Entry 9QWP (electron microscopy, 3.80 A resolution); this record covers chains A and B of the 4 polymer chains in the assembly.

[Chain A]
Protein: Ral GTPase-activating protein subunit alpha-2
Source organism: Homo sapiens
UniProtKB: Q2PPJ7 (RGPA2_HUMAN); residues 2-1873 here = UniProt positions 2-1873
Sequence (1899 residues; row label = number of the first residue in the row; numbers below 1 keep their minus sign (Met-25 is residue -25)):
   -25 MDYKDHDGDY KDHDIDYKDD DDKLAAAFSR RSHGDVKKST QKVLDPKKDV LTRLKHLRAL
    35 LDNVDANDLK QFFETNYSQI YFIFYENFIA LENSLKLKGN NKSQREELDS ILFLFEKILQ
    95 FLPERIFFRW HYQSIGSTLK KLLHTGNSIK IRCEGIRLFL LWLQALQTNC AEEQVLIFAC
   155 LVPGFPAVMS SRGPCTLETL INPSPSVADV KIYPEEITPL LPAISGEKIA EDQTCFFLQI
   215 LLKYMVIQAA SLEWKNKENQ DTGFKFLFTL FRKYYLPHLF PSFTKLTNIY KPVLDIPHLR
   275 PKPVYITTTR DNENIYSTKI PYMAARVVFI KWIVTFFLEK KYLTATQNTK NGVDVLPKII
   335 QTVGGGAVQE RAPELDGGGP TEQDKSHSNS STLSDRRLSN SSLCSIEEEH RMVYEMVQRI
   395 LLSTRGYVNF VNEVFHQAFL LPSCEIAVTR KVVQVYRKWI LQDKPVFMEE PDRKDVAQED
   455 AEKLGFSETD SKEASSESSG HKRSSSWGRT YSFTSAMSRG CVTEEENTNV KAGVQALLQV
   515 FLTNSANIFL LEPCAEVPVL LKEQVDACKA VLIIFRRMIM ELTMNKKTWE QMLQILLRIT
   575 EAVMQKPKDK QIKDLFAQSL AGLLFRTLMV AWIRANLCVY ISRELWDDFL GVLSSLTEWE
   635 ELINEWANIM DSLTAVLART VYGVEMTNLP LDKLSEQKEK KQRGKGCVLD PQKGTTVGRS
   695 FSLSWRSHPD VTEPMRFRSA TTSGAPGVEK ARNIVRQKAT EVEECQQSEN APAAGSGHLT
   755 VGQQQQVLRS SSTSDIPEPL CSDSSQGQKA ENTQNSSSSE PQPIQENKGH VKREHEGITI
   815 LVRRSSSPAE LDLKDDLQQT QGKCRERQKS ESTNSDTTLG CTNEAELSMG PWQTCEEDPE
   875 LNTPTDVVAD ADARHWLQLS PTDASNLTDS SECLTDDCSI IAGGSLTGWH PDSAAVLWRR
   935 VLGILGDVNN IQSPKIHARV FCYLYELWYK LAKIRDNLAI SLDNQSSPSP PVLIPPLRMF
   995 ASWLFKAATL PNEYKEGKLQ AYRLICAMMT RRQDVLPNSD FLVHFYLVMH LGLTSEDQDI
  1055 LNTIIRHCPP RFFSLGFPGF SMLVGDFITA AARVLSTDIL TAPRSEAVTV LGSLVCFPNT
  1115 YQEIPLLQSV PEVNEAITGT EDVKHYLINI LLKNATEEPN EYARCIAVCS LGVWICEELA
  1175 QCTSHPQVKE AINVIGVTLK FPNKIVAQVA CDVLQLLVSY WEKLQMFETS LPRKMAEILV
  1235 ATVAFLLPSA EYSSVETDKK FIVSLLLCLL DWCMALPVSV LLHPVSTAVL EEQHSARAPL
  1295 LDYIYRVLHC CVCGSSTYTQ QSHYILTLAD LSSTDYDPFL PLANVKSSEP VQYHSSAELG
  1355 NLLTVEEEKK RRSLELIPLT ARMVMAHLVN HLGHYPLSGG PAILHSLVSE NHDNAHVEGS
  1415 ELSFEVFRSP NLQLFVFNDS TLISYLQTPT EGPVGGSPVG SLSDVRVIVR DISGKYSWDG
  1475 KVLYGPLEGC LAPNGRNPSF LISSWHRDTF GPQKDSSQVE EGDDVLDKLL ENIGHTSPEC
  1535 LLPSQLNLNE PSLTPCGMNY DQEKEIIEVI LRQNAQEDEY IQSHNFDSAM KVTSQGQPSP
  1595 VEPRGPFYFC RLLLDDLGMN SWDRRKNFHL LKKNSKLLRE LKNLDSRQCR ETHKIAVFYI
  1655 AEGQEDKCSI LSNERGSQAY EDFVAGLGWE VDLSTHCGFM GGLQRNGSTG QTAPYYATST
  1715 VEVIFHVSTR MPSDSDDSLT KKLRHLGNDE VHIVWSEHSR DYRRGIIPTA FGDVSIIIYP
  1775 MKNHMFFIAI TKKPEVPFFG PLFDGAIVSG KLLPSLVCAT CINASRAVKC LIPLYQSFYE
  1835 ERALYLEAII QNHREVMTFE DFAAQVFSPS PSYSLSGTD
Unresolved in the structure: -25 to 73, 178-200, 284-286, 312-374, 445-497, 672-911, 1121-1132, 1342-1366, 1448-1457, 1483-1493, 1507-1517, 1867-1873
Sequence notes: initiating methionine (-25); expression tag (-24 to 1)
What the authors report for this chain:
  - catalytic residues: Asn1742

[Chain B]
Protein: Ral GTPase-activating protein subunit beta
Source organism: Homo sapiens
UniProtKB: Q86X10 (RLGPB_HUMAN); residue numbers follow UniProt; this construct covers 1-1494
Sequence (1528 residues; each row starts with the number of its first residue; numbers below 1 keep their minus sign (Met-33 is residue -33)):
   -33 MYPYDVPDYA GSYPYDVPDY AGSYPYDVPD YAGSMYSEWR SLHLVIQNDQ GHTSVLHSYP
    27 ESVGREVANA VVRPLGQVLG TPSVAGSENL LKTDKEVKWT MEVICYGLTL PLDGETVKYC
    87 VDVYTDWIMA LVLPKDSIPL PVIKEPNQYV QTILKHLQNL FVPRQEQGSS QIRLCLQVLR
   147 AIQKLARESS LMARETWEVL LLFLLQINDI LLAPPTVQGG IAENLAEKLI GVLFEVWLLA
   207 CTRCFPTPPY WKTAKEMVAN WRHHPAVVEQ WSKVICALTS RLLRFTYGPS FPAFKVPDED
   267 ASLIPPEMDN ECVAQTWFRF LHMLSNPVDL SNPAIISSTP KFQEQFLNVS GMPQELNQYP
   327 CLKHLPQIFF RAMRGISCLV DAFLGISRPR SDSAPPTPVN RLSMPQSAAV STTPPHNRRH
   387 RAVTVNKATM KTSTVSTAHA SKVQHQTSST SPLSSPNQTS SEPRPLPAPR RPKVNSILNL
   447 FGSWLFDAAF VHCKLHNGIN RDSSMTAITT QASMEFRRKG SQMSTDTMVS NPMFDASEFP
   507 DNYEAGRAEA CGTLCRIFCS KKTGEEILPA YLSRFYMLLI QGLQINDYVC HPVLASVILN
   567 SPPLFCCDLK GIDVVVPYFI SALETILPDR ELSKFKSYVN PTELRRSSIN ILLSLLPLPH
   627 HFGTVKSEVV LEGKFSNDDS SSYDKPITFL SLKLRLVNIL IGALQTETDP NNTQMILGAM
   687 LNIVQDSALL EAIGCQMEMG GGENNLKSHS RTNSGISSAS GGSTEPTTPD SERPAQALLR
   747 DYALNTDSAA GLLIRSIHLV TQRLNSQWRQ DMSISLAALE LLSGLAKVKV MVDSGDRKRA
   807 ISSVCTYIVY QCSRPAPLHS RDLHSMIVAA FQCLCVWLTE HPDMLDEKDC LKEVLEIVEL
   867 GISGSKSKNN EQEVKYKGDK EPNPASMRVK DAAEATLTCI MQLLGAFPSP SGPASPCSLV
   927 NETTLIKYSR LPTINKHSFR YFVLDNSVIL AMLEQPLGNE QNDFFPSVTV LVRGMSGRLA
   987 WAQQLCLLPR GAKANQKLFV PEPRPVPKND VGFKYSVKHR PFPEEVDKIP FVKADLSIPD
  1047 LHEIVTEELE ERHEKLRSGM AQQIAYEIHL EQQSEEELQK RSFPDPVTDC KPPPPAQEFQ
  1107 TARLFLSHFG FLSLEALKEP ANSRLPPHLI ALDSTIPGFF DDIGYLDLLP CRPFDTVFIF
  1167 YMKPGQKTNQ EILKNVESSR TVQPHFLEFL LSLGWSVDVG RHPGWTGHVS TSWSINCCDD
  1227 GEGSQQEVIS SEDIGASIFN GQKKVLYYAD ALTEIAFVVP SPVESLTDSL ESNISDQDSD
  1287 SNMDLMPGIL KQPSLTLELF PNHTDNLNSS QRLSPSSRMR KLPQGRPVPP LGPETRVSVV
  1347 WVERYDDIEN FPLSELMTEI STGVETTANS STSLRSTTLE KEVPVIFIHP LNTGLFRIKI
  1407 QGATGKFNMV IPLVDGMIVS RRALGFLVRQ TVINICRRKR LESDSYSPPH VRRKQKITDI
  1467 VNKYRNKQLE PEFYTSLFQE VGLKNCSS
Unresolved in the structure: -33 to 15, 357-427, 462-506, 701-749, 1224-1237, 1272-1329, 1377-1381, 1494
Sequence notes: initiating methionine (-33); expression tag (-32 to 0)
Swiss-Prot annotation at these positions:
  - modified residue: Ser359 (Phosphoserine), Thr363 (Phosphothreonine), Thr379 (Phosphothreonine), Ser421 (Phosphoserine), Ser720 (Phosphoserine), Thr734 (Phosphothreonine), Ser1285 (Phosphoserine)
Disulfide bonds: Cys517-Cys521
What the authors report for this chain:
  - self-association interface (contacts with another copy of this molecule): Val29, Val33, Val37, Trp65
  - mutagenesis - V29E/V33Q/V37E/W65R: unchanged catalytic activity
  - mutagenesis - V29E/V33Q/V37E/W65R: abolished signaling

[Interface between chain A and chain B]
Pairs across the interface (321):
  Asp621(A) with Lys1039(B), salt bridge
  Leu624(A) with Lys1039(B); Ala1040(B)
  Tyr656(A) with Pro1027(B), hydrogen bond (side chain-backbone)
  Ala916(A) with Ile1035(B)
  Asp926(A) with Glu1031(B); Val1032(B)
  Ala929(A) with Phe1028(B), hydrophobic; Val1032(B), hydrophobic
  Val930(A) with Val1032(B), hydrophobic
  Trp932(A) with Phe1028(B), hydrophobic
  Arg933(A) with Val1032(B)
  Arg934(A) with Ile1035(B); Pro1036(B); Val1038(B); Ala1040(B); Asp1041(B)
  Gly937(A) with Ser1043(B), hydrogen bond (backbone-side chain)
  Gly940(A) with Ser1043(B)
  Asp941(A) with Pro1045(B)
  Ser983(A) with Tyr1021(B)
  Pro984(A) with Tyr1021(B)
  Pro985(A) with His1025(B)
  Val986(A) with Lys1024(B); His1025(B); Arg1026(B), hydrogen bond (backbone-backbone)
  Leu987(A) with Arg1026(B)
  Ile988(A) with His1025(B); Arg1026(B); Pro1027(B)
  Pro990(A) with Pro1027(B), hydrophobic
  Ser996(A) with Ile1044(B); Pro1045(B), hydrogen bond (side chain-backbone); Leu1047(B); Ile1050(B)
  Trp997(A) with Ser1043(B); Ile1044(B); Pro1045(B)
  Phe999(A) with Leu1047(B), hydrophobic
  Lys1000(A) with Ile1050(B); Thr1052(B)
  Val1037(A) with His1059(B); Met1066(B), hydrophobic
  His1038(A) with Leu1047(B); Ile1050(B); His1059(B), hydrogen bond
  Tyr1040(A) with Met1066(B), hydrophobic
  Leu1041(A) with Leu1062(B), hydrophobic
  Pro1072(A) with Ile1070(B), hydrophobic
  Gly1073(A) with Gln1069(B); Ile1070(B); Glu1073(B), hydrogen bond (backbone-side chain)
  Phe1074(A) with Glu1073(B), hydrogen bond (backbone-side chain)
  Ser1075(A) with Gln1069(B), hydrogen bond; Glu1073(B)
  Met1076(A) with Gln1069(B)
  Tyr1115(A) with Tyr1072(B); Leu1076(B), hydrophobic
  Gln1116(A) with Tyr1072(B), hydrogen bond (backbone-side chain)
  Glu1117(A) with Tyr1072(B)
  Ile1118(A) with Tyr1072(B)
  Pro1119(A) with Gln1069(B)
  Leu1295(A) with Phe1484(B), hydrophobic
  Tyr1299(A) with Phe1484(B)
  Arg1300(A) with Pro1477(B)
  His1303(A) with Leu1120(B); Glu1476(B); Pro1477(B)
  Tyr1318(A) with Pro1477(B)
  Arg1376(A) with Glu1121(B), salt bridge
  Met1379(A) with Leu1120(B), hydrophobic
  Leu1382(A) with Phe1484(B)
  Val1383(A) with Arg1109(B), hydrogen bond (backbone-side chain); Ser1113(B); Tyr1480(B), hydrophobic
  Asn1384(A) with Leu1110(B); Ser1113(B), hydrogen bond
  Leu1386(A) with Arg1109(B), hydrogen bond (backbone-side chain); Phe1484(B), hydrophobic
  Gly1387(A) with Ala1102(B)
  His1388(A) with Glu1104(B); Phe1105(B); Gln1106(B), hydrogen bond (side chain-backbone); Arg1109(B); Leu1110(B)
  Pro1390(A) with Pro1100(B); Pro1101(B); Ala1102(B), hydrogen bond (backbone-backbone)
  Leu1391(A) with Leu993(B), hydrophobic
  Ser1392(A) with Phe971(B); Gln1002(B); Lys1003(B)
  Leu1398(A) with Leu993(B)
  His1399(A) with Leu993(B)
  Ser1400(A) with Cys992(B), hydrogen bond (side chain-backbone); Leu993(B), hydrogen bond (side chain-backbone)
  Leu1401(A) with Leu993(B), hydrogen bond (backbone-backbone)
  Val1402(A) with Leu994(B); Pro995(B)
  His1406(A) with Pro995(B)
  Asp1407(A) with Arg996(B)
  Phe1431(A) with Phe1115(B); Gly1116(B); Phe1117(B), hydrophobic
  Asn1432(A) with Gly1116(B), hydrogen bond (side chain-backbone)
  Ile1437(A) with Phe1115(B)
  Tyr1439(A) with Phe1115(B)
  Glu1445(A) with Arg996(B), salt bridge; Lys999(B), salt bridge
  Pro1447(A) with Asn965(B); Glu966(B)
  Val1463(A) with His1114(B)
  Tyr1470(A) with His1114(B)
  Ser1471(A) with Gln990(B); Leu991(B); Cys992(B), hydrogen bond (side chain-backbone)
  Trp1472(A) with Gln989(B); Gln990(B); Leu991(B); Thr1107(B); His1114(B), hydrogen bond
  Asp1473(A) with Ala988(B); Gln989(B); Gln990(B), hydrogen bond (backbone-backbone); Cys992(B), hydrogen bond
  Gly1474(A) with Ala988(B); Gln989(B)
  Lys1475(A) with Trp987(B); Ala988(B), hydrogen bond (backbone-backbone)
  Val1476(A) with Trp987(B), hydrophobic
  Leu1477(A) with Ser924(B); Ala986(B); Ala988(B), hydrophobic
  Tyr1478(A) with Pro916(B); Ser917(B); Ser924(B); Leu925(B)
  Leu1481(A) with Leu931(B), hydrophobic; Lys933(B); Tyr934(B), hydrophobic
  Glu1482(A) with Tyr934(B)
  Phe1494(A) with Leu1197(B)
  Trp1499(A) with Leu1193(B); Glu1238(B); Asp1239(B); Ile1240(B); Gly1241(B); Ile1244(B), hydrophobic
  His1500(A) with Leu1197(B)
  Arg1501(A) with Pro1190(B); His1191(B), hydrogen bond; Glu1194(B)
  Asp1518(A) with Pro438(B); Lys439(B), hydrogen bond (side chain-backbone); Ser442(B)
  Val1519(A) with Tyr253(B), hydrophobic
  Leu1520(A) with Pro438(B), hydrophobic; Ser442(B); Ile443(B), hydrophobic
  Leu1524(A) with Leu446(B), hydrophobic
  Ile1527(A) with Ala280(B)
  Thr1530(A) with Gln281(B), hydrogen bond
  Ser1531(A) with Arg285(B), hydrogen bond
  Glu1533(A) with Arg285(B), salt bridge
  Cys1534(A) with Phe284(B)
  Leu1536(A) with His288(B)
  Leu1540(A) with Ser449(B)
  Leu1542(A) with Phe284(B), hydrophobic; Asn445(B)
  Asn1543(A) with Asn445(B)
  Pro1545(A) with Asn445(B); Leu534(B), hydrophobic; Tyr537(B)
  Ser1546(A) with Ser449(B); Arg540(B), hydrogen bond (backbone-side chain)
  Leu1547(A) with Arg540(B), hydrogen bond (backbone-side chain)
  Thr1548(A) with Arg540(B)
  Pro1549(A) with Asp453(B); Phe456(B), hydrophobic; Arg540(B)
  Cys1550(A) with Asp453(B); Lys460(B), hydrogen bond
  Gly1551(A) with Lys460(B)
  Met1552(A) with Phe456(B), hydrophobic; Met543(B), hydrophobic
  Gln1556(A) with Met543(B)
  Glu1557(A) with Ala536(B); Ser539(B)
  Glu1559(A) with Val636(B); Glu638(B)
  Ile1560(A) with Ser539(B); Val636(B), hydrophobic
  Ile1561(A) with Pro535(B), hydrophobic
  Val1563(A) with Val636(B), hydrophobic
  Ile1564(A) with Tyr542(B), hydrophobic; Lys576(B); Gly577(B); Val580(B), hydrophobic
  Arg1566(A) with Glu634(B), salt bridge
  Gln1567(A) with Val580(B); Ser633(B); Glu634(B), hydrogen bond
  Asn1568(A) with Lys576(B)
  Gln1570(A) with Val631(B); Lys632(B), hydrogen bond (side chain-backbone); Glu634(B)
  Glu1571(A) with Asp579(B); Phe628(B)
  Tyr1574(A) with His627(B), hydrogen bond (side chain-backbone); Phe628(B), hydrogen bond (side chain-backbone); Val631(B), hydrophobic
  Ile1575(A) with Thr1399(B)
  Ser1582(A) with Ile699(B)
  Ala1583(A) with Arg1428(B), hydrogen bond (backbone-side chain)
  Met1584(A) with Arg1427(B), hydrogen bond (backbone-side chain); Arg1428(B)
  Val1586(A) with Glu1194(B); Arg1427(B); Arg1428(B)
  Ser1588(A) with Leu1197(B)
  Gln1589(A) with Leu1197(B), hydrogen bond (backbone-backbone); Gly1200(B); Arg1435(B)
  Gly1590(A) with Trp1201(B)
  Gln1591(A) with Pro919(B); Trp1201(B)
  Pro1592(A) with Trp1201(B)
  Ser1593(A) with Pro914(B)
  Pro1594(A) with Pro914(B); Ser915(B)
  Val1595(A) with Ala912(B); Pro914(B)
  Pro1597(A) with Ala912(B), hydrophobic
  Arg1598(A) with Asp849(B), salt bridge; Asp852(B), salt bridge
  Tyr1602(A) with Gln908(B), hydrogen bond (side chain-backbone)
  Arg1605(A) with Met907(B), hydrogen bond (side chain-backbone)
  Leu1606(A) with Gln908(B); Leu985(B), hydrophobic
  Leu1607(A) with Trp987(B), hydrophobic
  Asp1609(A) with Met907(B); Gln908(B)
  Asp1610(A) with Val954(B); Val978(B); Leu985(B); Trp987(B)
  Met1613(A) with Phe1117(B), hydrophobic
  Asn1614(A) with Met907(B)
  Ser1615(A) with Asp951(B)
  Trp1616(A) with Lys886(B); Pro888(B)
  Asp1617(A) with Asp951(B); His1134(B)
  Arg1618(A) with Asp951(B), salt bridge
  Arg1619(A) with Glu865(B), salt bridge; Lys883(B), hydrogen bond (backbone-side chain); Gly884(B), hydrogen bond (backbone-backbone)
  Lys1620(A) with Gly884(B), hydrogen bond (side chain-backbone)
  Phe1622(A) with Lys883(B), hydrogen bond (backbone-side chain)
  Ala1655(A) with Val1017(B); Gly1018(B)
  Glu1656(A) with Gly1018(B); Phe1019(B), hydrogen bond (backbone-backbone)
  Arg1669(A) with Pro1011(B); Val1012(B), hydrogen bond (side chain-backbone); Pro1013(B); Lys1014(B); Val1017(B)
  Gly1670(A) with Pro1013(B); Lys1014(B)
  Gln1672(A) with Asn1015(B)
  Glu1675(A) with Pro1011(B); Pro1013(B); Phe1089(B)
  Asp1676(A) with Phe1089(B); Asp1091(B); Thr1094(B)
  Ala1679(A) with Arg1010(B), hydrogen bond (backbone-side chain); Asp1095(B); Cys1096(B)
  Gly1680(A) with Thr1094(B); Cys1096(B)
  Gly1682(A) with Arg1010(B), hydrogen bond (backbone-side chain); Cys1096(B)
  Trp1683(A) with Phe1005(B); Pro1007(B), hydrophobic; Arg1010(B); Cys1096(B); Lys1097(B); Pro1098(B)
  Glu1684(A) with Pro1007(B); Glu1008(B), hydrogen bond (backbone-backbone); Arg1010(B)
  Val1685(A) with Phe1005(B), hydrophobic; Glu1008(B)
  Asp1686(A) with Glu1008(B)
  Arg1724(A) with Pro1011(B)
  Lys1776(A) with Glu1077(B)
  Asn1777(A) with Leu1076(B); Glu1077(B), hydrogen bond (backbone-side chain); Ser1080(B)
  Lys1805(A) with Arg1087(B)
  Pro1808(A) with Thr1094(B)
  Val1850(A) with Tyr882(B), hydrophobic
  Met1851(A) with Tyr882(B); Lys883(B)
  Thr1852(A) with Ser873(B); Lys881(B)
  Phe1853(A) with Glu865(B)
  Glu1854(A) with Glu862(B); Ser873(B), hydrogen bond (side chain-backbone); Lys874(B)
  Phe1856(A) with Lys883(B)
  Ala1857(A) with Leu861(B), hydrophobic; Met907(B)
  Phe1861(A) with Leu857(B), hydrophobic; Ile906(B); Leu910(B), hydrophobic
  Ser1866(A) with Asp852(B), hydrogen bond (side chain-backbone); Glu853(B); Lys854(B), hydrogen bond (side chain-backbone)
Interface residues without a listed pair, chain A (213 interface residues in all): Arg617, Trp620, Val655, Pro925, Leu936, Met993, Thr1003, Ser1033, Asp1034, Leu1036, Thr1114, Leu1276, Pro1293, Asp1296, Val1306, Gly1394, Pro1395, Val1459, Arg1460, Val1461, Pro1480, Ile1496, Leu1523, Glu1544, Thr1587, Glu1596, Phe1603, Leu1611, Gly1612, Tyr1653, Gly1657, Gln1658, Asn1667, Ser1671, Thr1706, Tyr1710, Val1860, Pro1865
Interface residues without a listed pair, chain B (212 interface residues in all): Pro214, Leu248, Thr252, Val457, Gln547, Pro848, Ile868, Lys872, Leu903, Gly911, Phe913, Val926, Thr930, Leu950, Phe970, Ser982, Leu1004, Lys1020, Pro1029, Phe1037, His1048, Leu1055, Arg1058, Arg1063, Val1093, Pro1099, Phe1111, Ser1119, Ser1198, Leu1199, Ser1202, Lys1250, Asn1398, Glu1478, Thr1481, Gln1485

[In short]
213 residues of chain A and 212 residues of chain B are in contact; the contacts include 52 hydrogen bonds and
10 salt bridges. Polar contacts include Asp621(A)-Lys1039(B), Arg1376(A)-Glu1121(B) and Glu1445(A)-Arg996(B).
The paper reports the catalytic residue Asn1742(A); V29E/V33Q/V37E/W65R of chain B abolish signaling.
Chain A is Ral GTPase-activating protein subunit alpha-2 and chain B is Ral GTPase-activating protein subunit
beta, both from Homo sapiens; the structure, Structure of the human RalGAP2 complex, was determined by
electron microscopy.
